8CO4 - chains A and B; structure by X-ray diffraction, 1.90 A resolution.

[Chain A (and B)]
Name: Alcohol dehydrogenase class-3
Organism: Arabidopsis thaliana
Notes: EC 1.1.1.1, 1.1.1.-, 1.1.1.284; chain B of this document is another copy of the same molecule, construct and numbering; everything in this record applies to it too
UniProt: Q96533 (ADHX_ARATH); residue numbers follow UniProt; this construct covers 1-379
Chain sequence (379 residues; each row starts with the number of its first residue):
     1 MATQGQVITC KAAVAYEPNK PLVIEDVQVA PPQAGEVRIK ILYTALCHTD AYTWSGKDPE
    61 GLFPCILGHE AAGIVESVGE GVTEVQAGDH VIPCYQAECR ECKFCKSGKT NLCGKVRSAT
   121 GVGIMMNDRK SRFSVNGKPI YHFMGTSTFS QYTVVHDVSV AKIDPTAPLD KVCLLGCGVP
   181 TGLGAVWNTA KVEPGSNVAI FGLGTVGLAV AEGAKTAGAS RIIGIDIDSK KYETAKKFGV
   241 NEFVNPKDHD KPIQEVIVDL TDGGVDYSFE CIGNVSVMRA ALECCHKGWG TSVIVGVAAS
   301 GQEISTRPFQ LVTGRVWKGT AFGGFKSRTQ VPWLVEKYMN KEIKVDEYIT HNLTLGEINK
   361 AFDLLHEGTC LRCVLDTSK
Unresolved in the structure: 1
Swiss-Prot annotation at these positions:
  - binding site (Zn(2+)): Cys-47, His-69, Glu-70, Cys-99, Cys-102, Cys-105, Cys-113, Cys-177
  - binding site (NAD(+)): His-48, Gly-202 to Gly-207, Asp-226, Lys-231, Ile-272, Val-295 to Val-297, Thr-320 to Phe-322, Arg-372
  - binding site (an alcohol): Thr-49, His-69
  - modified residue: Ala-2 (N-acetylalanine)
Bound ions: Zn2+ site 1: Cys-47, His-69, Cys-177; Zn2+ site 2: Cys-99, Cys-102, Cys-105, Cys-113
From the paper describing this entry:
  - Zn2+ coordination: Cys-47, His-69, Cys-99, Cys-102, Cys-105, Cys-113, Cys-177

[How chain A and chain B interact]
Residue-residue contacts (65):
  Lys-103(A) with Asp-262(B), salt bridge; His-286(B), hydrogen bond
  Phe-104(A) with His-286(B); Lys-287(B)
  Ser-107(A) with Trp-289(B)
  Lys-109(A) with Gly-288(B); Trp-289(B)
  Thr-110(A) with Gly-288(B)
  Leu-112(A) with Gly-288(B); Thr-313(B)
  Asp-262(A) with Lys-103(B), hydrogen bond (backbone-side chain)
  Met-278(A) with Pro-308(B), hydrophobic
  Arg-279(A) with Glu-303(B), salt bridge
  His-286(A) with Lys-103(B), hydrogen bond; Phe-104(B)
  Lys-287(A) with Phe-104(B); Leu-112(B)
  Gly-288(A) with Lys-109(B); Thr-110(B); Leu-112(B)
  Trp-289(A) with Ser-107(B); Lys-109(B)
  Ile-294(A) with Leu-311(B), hydrophobic; Val-312(B), hydrophobic
  Ala-298(A) with Pro-308(B), hydrophobic
  Gly-301(A) with Arg-307(B)
  Gln-302(A) with Arg-307(B); Pro-308(B)
  Glu-303(A) with Arg-279(B), salt bridge; Ser-305(B); Thr-306(B)
  Ile-304(A) with Ile-304(B); Ser-305(B); Thr-306(B), hydrogen bond (backbone-backbone); Leu-311(B), hydrophobic
  Ser-305(A) with Glu-303(B); Ile-304(B); Ser-305(B), hydrogen bond
  Thr-306(A) with Glu-303(B); Ile-304(B), hydrogen bond (backbone-backbone)
  Arg-307(A) with Gly-301(B); Gln-302(B)
  Pro-308(A) with Met-278(B), hydrophobic; Ala-298(B), hydrophobic; Gln-302(B); Ile-304(B), hydrophobic
  Leu-311(A) with Ile-294(B), hydrophobic; Ile-304(B), hydrophobic; Trp-317(B), hydrophobic; Lys-318(B); Gly-319(B), hydrogen bond (backbone-backbone)
  Val-312(A) with Ile-294(B), hydrophobic; Thr-320(B); Ala-321(B)
  Thr-313(A) with Leu-112(B)
  Val-316(A) with Val-316(B), hydrophobic; Trp-317(B)
  Trp-317(A) with Leu-311(B), hydrophobic; Val-316(B); Trp-317(B), hydrogen bond (backbone-backbone)
  Lys-318(A) with Leu-311(B)
  Gly-319(A) with Leu-311(B), hydrogen bond (backbone-backbone); Val-312(B)
  Thr-320(A) with Val-312(B)
  Ala-321(A) with Val-312(B)
Also at the interface, not in a pair above, chain A (35 interface residues in all): Val-275, Gly-296, Arg-315
Also at the interface, not in a pair above, chain B (35 interface residues in all): Val-275, Gly-296, Arg-315

[In short]
Chain A and chain B each contribute 35 residues to their interface, with 9 hydrogen bonds and 3 salt bridges.
Among the polar pairs are Lys-103(A)/Asp-262(B), Arg-279(A)/Glu-303(B) and Lys-103(A)/His-286(B). From the
paper: Zn2+ coordination by Cys-47(A), His-69(A) and Cys-99(A) among others.
Both chains are Alcohol dehydrogenase class-3 (Arabidopsis thaliana). Entry 8CO4 (Crystal structure of apo
S-nitrosoglutathione reductase from Arabidopsis thalina) was determined by X-ray diffraction (same publication
as 8CON).
